PDB entry 8YTI | X-ray diffraction, 2.70 A resolution | chains M and T of the 22 polymer chains in the assembly

== Chain M ==
Protein: Histone H2A type 1-B/E
From: Homo sapiens
Reference sequence: P04908 (H2A1B_HUMAN); residues 0-129 here correspond to UniProt positions 1-130 (UniProt number = residue number + 1)
Chain sequence (130 residues; row label = number of the first residue in the row; numbering starts at 0):
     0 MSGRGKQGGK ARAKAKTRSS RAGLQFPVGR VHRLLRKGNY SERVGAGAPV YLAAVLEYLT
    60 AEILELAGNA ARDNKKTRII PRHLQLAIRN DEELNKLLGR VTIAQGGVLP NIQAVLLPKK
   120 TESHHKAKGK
Unresolved in the structure: 0-10, 120-129
Curated features (UniProtKB/Swiss-Prot):
  - modified residue: Ser1 (N-acetylserine), Arg3 (Citrulline), Lys5 (N6-(2-hydroxyisobutyryl)lysine), Lys9 (N6-(2-hydroxyisobutyryl)lysine), Lys13 (N6-(beta-hydroxybutyryl)lysine), Lys36 (N6-(2-hydroxyisobutyryl)lysine), Lys74 (N6-(2-hydroxyisobutyryl)lysine), Lys75 (N6-(2-hydroxyisobutyryl)lysine), Lys95 (N6-(2-hydroxyisobutyryl)lysine), Gln104 (N5-methylglutamine), Lys118 (N6-(2-hydroxyisobutyryl)lysine), Lys119 (N6-crotonyllysine), Thr120 (Phosphothreonine), Lys125 (N6-crotonyllysine)
  - cross-link (Glycyl lysine isopeptide (Lys-Gly)): Lys13 (interchain with G-Cter in ubiquitin), Lys15 (interchain with G-Cter in ubiquitin), Lys119 (interchain with G-Cter in ubiquitin)

== Chain T ==
Molecule: 169-nt DNA strand
From: synthetic construct
Sequence (169 nucleotides; numbered -82 to 86; the number before each row is that of its first residue; numbers below 1 keep their minus sign (DG-82 is residue -82)):
   -82 GCTTTTTTTT TTCACAATCC CGGTGCCGAG GCCGCTCAAT TGGTCGTAGA CAGCTCTAGC
   -22 ACCGCTTAAA CGCACGTACG GATTCCGTAC GTGCGTTTAA GCGGTGCTAG AGCTGTCTAC
    38 GACCAATTGA GCGGCCTCGG CACCGGGATT GTGAAAAAAA AAAGCTGCA

== Chain M / chain T interface ==
Contacting residue pairs (19):
  Arg11(M) - DA43(T)  base contact
  Arg11(M) - DT44(T)  phosphate contact
  Arg11(M) - DT45(T)  sugar contact
  Lys15(M) - DA47(T)  salt bridge to the phosphate
  Thr16(M) - DA47(T)  sugar contact
  Arg29(M) - DG48(T)  hydrogen bond to the phosphate
  Arg29(M) - DC49(T)  salt bridge to the phosphate
  Arg42(M) - DG38(T)  hydrogen bond to the sugar
  Arg42(M) - DA39(T)  phosphate contact
  Val43(M) - DG38(T)  sugar contact
  Val43(M) - DA39(T)  hydrogen bond to the phosphate
  Gly44(M) - DG38(T)  phosphate contact
  Ala45(M) - DG38(T)  phosphate contact
  Lys75(M) - DC58(T)  phosphate contact
  Lys75(M) - DA59(T)  salt bridge to the phosphate
  Thr76(M) - DG57(T)  phosphate contact
  Thr76(M) - DC58(T)  hydrogen bond to the phosphate
  Arg77(M) - DG57(T)  hydrogen bond to the sugar
  Arg77(M) - DC58(T)  hydrogen bond to the phosphate
Interface residues without a listed pair, chain M (17 interface residues in all): Lys13, Pro26, His31, Arg35, Glu41, Lys74
Interface residues without a listed pair, chain T (13 interface residues in all): DC37, DG46

== Summary ==
17 residues of chain M face 13 of chain T across their interface, with 6 hydrogen bonds and 3 salt bridges.
Among the polar pairs are Arg42(M)-DG38(T), Arg77(M)-DG57(T) and Arg29(M)-DG48(T).
Here chain M is Histone H2A type 1-B/E (Homo sapiens) and chain T is a 169-nt DNA strand (synthetic
construct). Entry 8YTI (Crystal Structure of Nucleosome-H1x Linker Histone Assembly (sticky-169a DNA
fragment)) was determined by X-ray diffraction.
